Entry 6BCX (electron microscopy, 3.23 A resolution); this record covers chains Y and Z of the 8 polymer chains in the assembly.

Chain Y:
Protein: Regulatory-associated protein of mTOR
Source organism: Homo sapiens
UniProt: Q8N122 (RPTOR_HUMAN); residues 2-1335 here = UniProt positions 2-1335
Chain sequence (1343 residues; row label = number of the first residue in the row; numbers below 1 keep their minus sign (Met-7 is residue -7)):
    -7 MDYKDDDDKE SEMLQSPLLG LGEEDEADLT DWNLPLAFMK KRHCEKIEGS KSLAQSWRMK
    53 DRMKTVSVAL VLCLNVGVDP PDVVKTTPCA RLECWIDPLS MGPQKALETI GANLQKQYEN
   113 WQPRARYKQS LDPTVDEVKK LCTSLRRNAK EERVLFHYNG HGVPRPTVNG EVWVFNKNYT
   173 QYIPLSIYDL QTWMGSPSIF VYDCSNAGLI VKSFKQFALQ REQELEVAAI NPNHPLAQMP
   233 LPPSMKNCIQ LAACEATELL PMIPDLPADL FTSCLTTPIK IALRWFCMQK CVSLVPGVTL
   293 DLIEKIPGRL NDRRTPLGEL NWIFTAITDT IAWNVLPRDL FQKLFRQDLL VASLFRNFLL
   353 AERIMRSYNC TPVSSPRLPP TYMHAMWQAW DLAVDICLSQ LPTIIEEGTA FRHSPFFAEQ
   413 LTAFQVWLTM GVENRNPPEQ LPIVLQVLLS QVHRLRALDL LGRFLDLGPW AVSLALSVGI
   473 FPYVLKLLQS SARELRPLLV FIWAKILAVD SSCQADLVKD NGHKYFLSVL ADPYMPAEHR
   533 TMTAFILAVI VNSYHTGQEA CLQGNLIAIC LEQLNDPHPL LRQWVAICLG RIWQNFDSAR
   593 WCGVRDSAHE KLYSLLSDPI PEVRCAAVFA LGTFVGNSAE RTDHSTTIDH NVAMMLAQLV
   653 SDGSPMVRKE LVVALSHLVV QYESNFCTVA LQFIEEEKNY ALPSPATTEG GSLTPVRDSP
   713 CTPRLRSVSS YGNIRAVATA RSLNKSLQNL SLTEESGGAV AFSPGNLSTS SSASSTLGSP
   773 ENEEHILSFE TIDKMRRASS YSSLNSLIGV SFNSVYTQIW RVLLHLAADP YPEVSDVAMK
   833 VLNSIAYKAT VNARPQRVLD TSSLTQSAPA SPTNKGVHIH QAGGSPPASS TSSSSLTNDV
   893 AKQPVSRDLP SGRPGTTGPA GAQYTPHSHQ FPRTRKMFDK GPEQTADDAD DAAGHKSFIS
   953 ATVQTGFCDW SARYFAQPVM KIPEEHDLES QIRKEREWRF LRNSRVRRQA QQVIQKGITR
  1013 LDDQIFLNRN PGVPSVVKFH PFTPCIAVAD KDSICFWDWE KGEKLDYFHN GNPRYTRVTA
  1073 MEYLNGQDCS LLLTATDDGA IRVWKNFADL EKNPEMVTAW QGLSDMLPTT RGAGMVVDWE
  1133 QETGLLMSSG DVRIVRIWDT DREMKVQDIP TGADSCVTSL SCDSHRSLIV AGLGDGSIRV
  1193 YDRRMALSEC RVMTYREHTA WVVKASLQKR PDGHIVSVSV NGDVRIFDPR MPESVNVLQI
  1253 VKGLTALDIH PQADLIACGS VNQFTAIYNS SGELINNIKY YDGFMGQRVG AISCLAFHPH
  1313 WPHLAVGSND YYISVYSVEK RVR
Not modelled in the structure: -7 to 17, 220-235, 687-805, 841-949, 1117-1124, 1293-1302, 1332-1335
Differences from the reference sequence: initiating methionine (-7); expression tag (-6 to 1)
Swiss-Prot annotation at these positions:
  - modified residue: Ser44 (Phosphoserine), Ser122 (Phosphoserine), Ser696 (Phosphoserine), Thr706 (Phosphothreonine), Ser719 (Phosphoserine), Ser721 (Phosphoserine), Ser722 (Phosphoserine), Ser738 (Phosphoserine), Ser791 (Phosphoserine), Ser792 (Phosphoserine), Ser836 (Phosphoserine), Ser855 (Phosphoserine), Ser859 (Phosphoserine), Ser863 (Phosphoserine), Thr865 (Phosphothreonine), Ser877 (Phosphoserine), Ser982 (Phosphoserine), Lys1097 (N6-acetyllysine)
  - glycosylation: Thr700 (O-linked (GlcNAc) threonine)
  - cross-link (Glycyl lysine isopeptide (Lys-Gly)): Lys932 (interchain with G-Cter in ubiquitin), Lys948 (interchain with G-Cter in ubiquitin)
  - mutagenesis: Asn557 to Glu564 (In alpha24 mutant; abolished interaction with GTP-bound RRAGA and recruitment to lysosomes), Ala560 (A560F: In alphax3 mutant; abolished interaction with GTP-bound RRAGA and recruitment to lysosomes; when associated with E-597 and A-635), Cys594 to Asp598 (In alpha26 mutant; abolished interaction with GTP-bound RRAGA and recruitment to lysosomes), Arg597 (R597E: In alphax3 mutant; abolished interaction with GTP-bound RRAGA and recruitment to lysosomes; when associated with F-560 and A-635), Thr634 to His636 (In alpha29 mutant; abolished interaction with GTP-bound RRAGA and recruitment to lysosomes), Asp635 (D635A: In alphax3 mutant; abolished interaction with GTP-bound RRAGA and recruitment to lysosomes; when associated with F-560 and E-597), Thr699 (T699A: Does not affect O-GlcNAcylation in response to glucose sufficiency), Thr700 (T700A: Abolished O-GlcNAcylation in response to glucose sufficiency, leading to decreased mTORC1 activation), Ser722 (S722A: Abolishes AMPK-mediated phosphorylation; when associated with A-792. Increased O-GlcNAcylation; when associated with A-792), Lys737 (K737R: Does not affect ubiquitination), Ser791 (S791A/D: Abolished phosphorylation after forskolin treatment), Ser792 (S792A: Abolishes AMPK-mediated phosphorylation; when associated with A-722. Increased O-GlcNAcylation; when associated with A-722. Does not affect phosphorylation after forskolin treatment), 10 further mutagenesis entries in UniProt

Chain Z:
Protein: Eukaryotic translation initiation factor 4E-binding protein 1
Source organism: Homo sapiens
UniProt: Q13541 (4EBP1_HUMAN); numbering as in UniProt (aligned over 1-118)
Chain sequence (122 residues; each row starts with the number of its first residue; numbers below 1 keep their minus sign (Gly-3 is residue -3)):
    -3 GSGRMSGGSS CSQTPSRAIP ATRRVVLGDG VQLPPGDYST TPGGTLFSTT PGGTRIIYDR
    57 KFLMECRNSP VTKTPPRDLP TIPGVTSPSS DEPPMEASQS HLRNSPEDKR AGGEESQFEM
   117 DI
Not modelled in the structure: -3 to 110
Differences from the reference sequence: expression tag (-3 to 0)
Swiss-Prot annotation at these positions:
  - motif: Tyr54 to Met60 (YXXXXLphi motif), Phe114 to Ile118 (TOS motif)
  - modified residue: Ser2 (N-acetylserine), Thr37 (Phosphothreonine), Thr41 (Phosphothreonine), Ser44 (Phosphoserine), Thr46 (Phosphothreonine), Thr50 (Phosphothreonine), Tyr54 (Phosphotyrosine), Ser65 (Phosphoserine), Thr70 (Phosphothreonine), Thr77 (Phosphothreonine), Ser83 (Phosphoserine), Ser96 (Phosphoserine), Ser101 (Phosphoserine), Ser112 (Phosphoserine)
  - cross-link: Lys57 (Glycyl lysine isopeptide (Lys-Gly) (interchain with G-Cter in ubiquitin))
  - mutagenesis: Thr37 (T37A: Abolishes phosphorylation by MTOR and increased ubiquitination by the BCR(KLHL25) complex; when associated with A-46; A-65 and A-70), Thr46 (T46A: Abolishes phosphorylation by MTOR and increased ubiquitination by the BCR(KLHL25) complex; when associated with A-37; A-65 and A-70), Lys57 (K57R: Impaired ubiquitination by the BCR(KLHL25) complex), Leu59 to Met60 (Abolishes eIF4E-binding. Increased ubiquitination by the BCR(KLHL25) complex), Ser65 (S65A: Abolishes phosphorylation by MTOR and increased ubiquitination by the BCR(KLHL25) complex; when associated with A-37; A-46 and A-70), Lys69 (K69R: Does not affect ubiquitination by the BCR(KLHL25) complex), Thr70 (T70A: Abolishes phosphorylation by MTOR and increased ubiquitination by the BCR(KLHL25) complex; when associated with A-37; A-46 and A-65), Lys105 (K105R: Does not affect ubiquitination by the BCR(KLHL25) complex), Gln113 (Q113A: Reduced interaction with RPTOR)

Chain Y / chain Z interface:
Residue-residue contacts (31; chain Y residue first):
  Arg54(Y) - Glu111(Z)
  Arg305(Y) - Glu115(Z)  salt bridge
  Arg305(Y) - Asp117(Z)  salt bridge
  Thr317(Y) - Phe114(Z)
  Phe337(Y) - Gln113(Z)  hydrogen bond (backbone-side chain)
  Arg338(Y) - Gln113(Z)
  Arg338(Y) - Phe114(Z)
  Leu341(Y) - Gln113(Z)
  Ala344(Y) - Gln113(Z)
  Arg348(Y) - Gln113(Z)
  Arg348(Y) - Phe114(Z)
  Gln438(Y) - Phe114(Z)
  Leu440(Y) - Met116(Z)
  Leu441(Y) - Phe114(Z)  hydrophobic
  Leu441(Y) - Glu115(Z)
  Leu441(Y) - Met116(Z)  hydrophobic
  Leu441(Y) - Asp117(Z)  hydrogen bond (backbone-backbone)
  Ser442(Y) - Asp117(Z)
  Gln443(Y) - Asp117(Z)
  Gln443(Y) - Ile118(Z)
  Arg446(Y) - Met116(Z)
  Arg446(Y) - Asp117(Z)  hydrogen bond (side chain-backbone)
  Arg446(Y) - Ile118(Z)
  Tyr475(Y) - Ser112(Z)  hydrogen bond
  Tyr475(Y) - Gln113(Z)  hydrogen bond (side chain-backbone)
  Tyr475(Y) - Phe114(Z)  hydrogen bond (side chain-backbone)
  Tyr475(Y) - Met116(Z)
  Lys478(Y) - Met116(Z)
  Lys478(Y) - Ile118(Z)
  Leu479(Y) - Met116(Z)  hydrophobic
  Gln481(Y) - Ile118(Z)
Other interface residues (no listed pair), chain Y (20 interface residues in all): Asp321, Leu437
The authors on this interface:
  - hot spots on chain Z (mutagenesis) - Q113A, M116A: decreased binding to Regulatory-associated protein of mTOR (chain Y)

Overview:
The interface between chain Y and chain Z involves 20 residues on one side and 8 on the other; the contacts
include 6 hydrogen bonds and 2 salt bridges. Polar pairs include Arg305(Y)-Glu115(Z), Arg305(Y)-Asp117(Z) and
Phe337(Y)-Gln113(Z). From the paper: Q113A and M116A of chain Z reduce binding to Regulatory-associated
protein of mTOR (chain Y).
Chain Y is Regulatory-associated protein of mTOR and chain Z is Eukaryotic translation initiation factor
4E-binding protein 1, both from Homo sapiens; the structure, mTORC1 structure refined to 3.0 angstroms, was
determined by electron microscopy, deposited together with 5WBJ, 5WBK, 5WBL and 6BCU.
